PDB entry 6BRD | X-ray diffraction, 3.32 A resolution | chain A

[Chain A]
Molecule: Rifampin monooxygenase
Source organism: Streptomyces venezuelae (strain ATCC 10712 / CBS 650.69 / DSM 40230 / JCM 4526 / NBRC 13096 / PD 04745)
UniProtKB: F2R776 (F2R776_STRVP); numbering as in UniProt (aligned over 1-476)
Sequence (476 residues; row label = number of the first residue in the row):
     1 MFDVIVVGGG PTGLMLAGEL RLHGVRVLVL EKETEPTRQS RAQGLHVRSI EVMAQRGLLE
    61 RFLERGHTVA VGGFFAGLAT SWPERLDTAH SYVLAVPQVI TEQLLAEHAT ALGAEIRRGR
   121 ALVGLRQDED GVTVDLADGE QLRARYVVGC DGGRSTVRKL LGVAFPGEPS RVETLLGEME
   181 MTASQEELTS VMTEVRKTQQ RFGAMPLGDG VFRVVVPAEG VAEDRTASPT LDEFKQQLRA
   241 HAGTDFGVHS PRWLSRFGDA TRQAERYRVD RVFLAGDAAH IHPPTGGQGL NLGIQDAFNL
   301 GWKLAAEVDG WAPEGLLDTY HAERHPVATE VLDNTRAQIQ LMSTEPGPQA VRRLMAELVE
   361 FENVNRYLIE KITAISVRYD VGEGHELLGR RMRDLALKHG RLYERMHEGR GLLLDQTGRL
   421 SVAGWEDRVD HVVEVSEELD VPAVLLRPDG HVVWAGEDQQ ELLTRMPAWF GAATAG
Not modelled in the structure: 475-476
Ligand contacts:
  - FAD (flavin-adenine dinucleotide): V7, G8, G9, G10, P11, T12, L30, E31, K32, E33, R41, A42, Q43, G44, Q98, R120, A121, L122, C150, D151, G152, T156, L176, R213, S255, F257, G276, D277, P284, G287, Q288, G289, L290, N291
  - rifampicin (RFP): Q43, G44, H46, V69, V71, G73, F74, V93, A95, L176, M192, R196, Q200, R201, G203, A204, M205, R213, V215, F257, P284, T285, G286, G287, M342
UniProt features mapped onto this chain:
  - binding site (FAD): T12, E31, K32, Q98, L122, T156, D277, L290, N291
  - binding site (rifampicin): R196, R213

[Overview]
Chain A binds flavin-adenine dinucleotide and rifampicin. UniProt lists 9 FAD-binding residues and
rifampicin-binding residues R196 and R213.
Chain A is Rifampin monooxygenase (Streptomyces venezuelae (strain ATCC 10712 / CBS 650.69 / DSM 40230 / JCM
4526 / NBRC 13096 / PD 04745)); the structure, Crystal structure of rifampin monooxygenase from Streptomyces
venezuelae, complexed with rifampin and FAD, was determined by X-ray diffraction, deposited together with
5VQB.
